6J4J - chains H and B of the 6 polymer chains in the assembly; structure by X-ray diffraction, 2.10 A resolution.

# Chain H (and B)
Molecule: Ferritin
Organism: Glycine max
Notes: EC 1.16.3.1; chain B of this document is another copy of the same molecule, construct and numbering; everything in this record applies to it too
UniProt: I1J7H3 (I1J7H3_SOYBN); residues 3-211 here correspond to UniProt positions 49-257 (UniProt number = residue number + 46)
Sequence (209 residues; numbered 3 to 211; the number before each row is that of its first residue):
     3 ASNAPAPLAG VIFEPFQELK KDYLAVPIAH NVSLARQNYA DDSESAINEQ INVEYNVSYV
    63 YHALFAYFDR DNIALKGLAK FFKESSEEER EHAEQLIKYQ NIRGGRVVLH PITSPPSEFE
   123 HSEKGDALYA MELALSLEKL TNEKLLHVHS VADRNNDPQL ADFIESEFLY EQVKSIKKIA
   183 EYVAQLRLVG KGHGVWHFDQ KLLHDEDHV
Not modelled in the structure: 3-32, 208-211
Construct notes: engineered mutation Asp155 (Glu201 in I1J7H3)
Ion coordination: Mg2+ site 1: Glu56, Glu91, His94; Mg2+ site 2: Asp164, Glu167 (shared with 1 residue of chain A; Asp164(B), Glu167(B) of chain B)

# Chain H / chain B interface
Residue-residue contacts (23; chain H residue first):
  Leu36(H) - Leu137(B)
  Leu36(H) - Lys141(B)  hydrogen bond (backbone-side chain)
  Leu36(H) - Val185(B)  hydrophobic
  Leu36(H) - Arg189(B)
  Ala37(H) - Lys141(B)
  Ala37(H) - Ile178(B)
  Arg38(H) - Lys141(B)
  Gln39(H) - Lys141(B)  hydrogen bond (side chain-backbone)
  Gln39(H) - Asn144(B)  hydrogen bond
  Gln39(H) - Ile178(B)
  Asn40(H) - Leu148(B)
  Asn103(H) - Lys179(B)
  Ile104(H) - Val175(B)
  Ile104(H) - Lys179(B)
  Arg105(H) - Val175(B)
  Pro160(H) - Leu148(B)  hydrophobic
  Pro160(H) - His151(B)
  Pro160(H) - Leu171(B)  hydrophobic
  Gln161(H) - Leu171(B)
  Gln161(H) - Tyr172(B)
  Gln161(H) - Val175(B)
  Asp164(H) - Glu167(B)
  Phe165(H) - Tyr172(B)
Other interface residues (no listed pair), chain H (14 interface residues in all): Tyr101, Glu167
Other interface residues (no listed pair), chain B (17 interface residues in all): Glu145, Ser168, Lys176, Ala182

# In short
14 residues of chain H and 17 residues of chain B are in contact; the contacts include 3 hydrogen bonds. Polar
contacts include Leu36(H)-Lys141(B), Gln39(H)-Lys141(B) and Gln39(H)-Asn144(B). The Mg2+ site 1 is built by
Glu56(H), Glu91(H) and His94(H).
Both chains are Ferritin (Glycine max). Entry 6J4J (soybean seed H-2 ferritin) was determined by X-ray
diffraction, deposited together with 6J4M.
